Entry 6S3L (electron microscopy, 3.20 A resolution); this record covers chains E and F of the 11 polymer chains in the assembly.

# Chain E
Name: Flagellar biosynthetic protein FliP
From: Vibrio mimicus CAIM 602
UniProtKB: A0A2J9UXT5 (A0A2J9UXT5_VIBMI); residues 1-299 here = UniProt positions 1-299
Chain sequence (299 residues; numbered 1 to 299; the number before each row is that of its first residue):
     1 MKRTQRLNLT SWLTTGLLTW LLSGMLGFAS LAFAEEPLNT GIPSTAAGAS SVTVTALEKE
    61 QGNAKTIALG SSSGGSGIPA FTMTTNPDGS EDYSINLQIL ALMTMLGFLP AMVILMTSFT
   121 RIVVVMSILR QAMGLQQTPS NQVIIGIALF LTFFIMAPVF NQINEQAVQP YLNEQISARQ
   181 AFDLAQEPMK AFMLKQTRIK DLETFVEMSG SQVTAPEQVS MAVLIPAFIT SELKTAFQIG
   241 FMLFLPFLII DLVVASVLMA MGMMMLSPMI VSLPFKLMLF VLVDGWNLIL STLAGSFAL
Disordered / not traced: 1-107

# Chain F
Name: Flagellar biosynthetic protein FliR
From: Vibrio mimicus CAIM 602
UniProtKB: A0A1D8S9I5 (A0A1D8S9I5_VIBMI); numbering as in UniProt (aligned over 1-260)
Chain sequence (260 residues; numbered 1 to 260; the number before each row is that of its first residue):
     1 MEYPASVVLD FIANYFWPYT RIAAMLMVMT VTGARFVPAR VRLYLGLALT FAVMPAIPAV
    61 PSDIALLSLQ GFMITFEQIV IGMAMGMVTQ FLVQIFVMLG QILGMQSSLG FASMVDPANG
   121 QNTPLLGQMF MLLATLFFLS SDGHLKMIQL VVFSFKSLPI GSGSLTTVDY RELALWLGIM
   181 FKASLAVSLS GIIALLTVNL SFGVMTRAAP QLNIFSLGFS FALLVGLLLC WYILSGLYTH
   241 YEIYWQETEE QICRLIRLNC
Disordered / not traced: 1-9

# Chain E / chain F interface
Pairs across the interface - 74 pairs, chain E then chain F:
  Met133(E) with Phe181(F), hydrophobic
  Gly134(E) with Met105(F)
  Leu135(E) with Gln101(F); Ile102(F), hydrophobic
  Gln136(E) with Met105(F); Ser113(F), hydrogen bond (side chain-backbone); Pro117(F); Asn122(F)
  Gln137(E) with Gln101(F); Asn122(F)
  Thr138(E) with Gln94(F), hydrogen bond (backbone-side chain); Met98(F); Gln101(F)
  Pro139(E) with Met98(F), hydrophobic; Phe181(F), hydrophobic
  Ser140(E) with Gln94(F)
  Val143(E) with Phe91(F), hydrophobic
  Ile144(E) with Leu177(F), hydrophobic
  Ile147(E) with Phe91(F), hydrophobic; Ala174(F); Leu177(F), hydrophobic
  Phe150(E) with Ala84(F), hydrophobic; Met87(F), hydrophobic; Tyr170(F); Leu173(F), hydrophobic
  Leu151(E) with Ala174(F), hydrophobic
  Phe153(E) with Phe76(F), hydrophobic; Tyr170(F)
  Phe154(E) with Thr167(F); Tyr170(F), hydrophobic; Arg171(F)
  Ala157(E) with Thr167(F)
  Val168(E) with Met73(F), hydrophobic
  Tyr171(E) with Leu69(F), hydrophobic
  Leu172(E) with Leu69(F), hydrophobic; Gln70(F)
  Met261(E) with Arg207(F), hydrogen bond (backbone-side chain)
  Gly262(E) with Arg207(F)
  Met263(E) with Gly203(F); Val204(F); Thr206(F)
  Met265(E) with Phe202(F); Pro210(F); Leu212(F); Asn213(F)
  Leu266(E) with Asn199(F); Leu200(F), hydrophobic; Gly203(F)
  Ser267(E) with Phe111(F)
  Met269(E) with Met114(F); Val115(F), hydrophobic
  Ile270(E) with Gln106(F); Phe111(F), hydrophobic; Met114(F), hydrophobic; Asn199(F)
  Leu273(E) with Met105(F), hydrophobic; Met114(F), hydrophobic
  Pro274(E) with Gln106(F); Ile192(F), hydrophobic; Leu196(F), hydrophobic
  Phe275(E) with Leu196(F), hydrophobic
  Leu277(E) with Ile102(F), hydrophobic; Phe181(F), hydrophobic; Leu185(F), hydrophobic
  Met278(E) with Leu185(F), hydrophobic
  Val281(E) with Lys182(F)
  Trp286(E) with Ala174(F), hydrogen bond (side chain-backbone); Leu175(F); Gly178(F)
  Asn287(E) with Arg171(F); Leu175(F)
  Leu290(E) with Arg171(F); Leu175(F), hydrophobic
  Ser291(E) with Arg171(F), hydrogen bond
Other interface residues (no listed pair), chain E (44 interface residues in all): Met126, Gln131, Gln142, Gly146, Leu258, Val271, Phe280
Other interface residues (no listed pair), chain F (49 interface residues in all): Val80, Met83, Gln90, Trp176, Met180, Leu189, Phe219

# Summary
Chain E and chain F form an interface of 44 and 49 residues respectively, with 5 hydrogen bonds. Polar pairs
include Gln136(E)-Ser113(F), Thr138(E)-Gln94(F) and Met261(E)-Arg207(F).
Here chain E is Flagellar biosynthetic protein FliP and chain F is Flagellar biosynthetic protein FliR, both
from Vibrio mimicus CAIM 602. Entry 6S3L (Structure of the core of the flagellar export apparatus from Vibrio
mimicus, the FliPQR-FlhB complex) was determined by electron microscopy together with 6S3R and 6S3S from the
same study.
